Entry 7FJD (electron microscopy, 3.20 A resolution); this record covers chains b and m of the 8 polymer chains in the assembly.

Chain b:
Name: T-cell surface glycoprotein CD3 zeta chain
From: Homo sapiens
UniProt: P20963 (CD3Z_HUMAN); residue numbers follow UniProt; this construct covers 1-164
Sequence (165 residues; numbered 1 to 165; the number before each row is that of its first residue):
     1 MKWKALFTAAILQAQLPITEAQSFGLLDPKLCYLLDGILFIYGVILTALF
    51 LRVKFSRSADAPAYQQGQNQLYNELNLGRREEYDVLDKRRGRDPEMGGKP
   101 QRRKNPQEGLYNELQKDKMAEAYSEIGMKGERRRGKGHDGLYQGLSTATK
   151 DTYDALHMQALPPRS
Disordered / not traced: 1-25, 55-165
Construct notes: expression tag (165)
UniProt features mapped onto this chain:
  - modified residue: Ser-58 (Phosphoserine), Tyr-64 (Phosphotyrosine), Tyr-72 (Phosphotyrosine), Tyr-83 (Phosphotyrosine), Tyr-111 (Phosphotyrosine), Tyr-123 (Phosphotyrosine), Tyr-142 (Phosphotyrosine), Tyr-153 (Phosphotyrosine)
  - mutagenesis: Asp-36 (D36E/L/V: Decreases cell surface expression of IgG Fc receptor complex)

Chain m:
Name: T cell receptor alpha variable 12-3, Possible J 11 gene segment, T cell receptor alpha chain constant
From: Homo sapiens
UniProt: chimeric construct of A0A0B4J271, A0N4Z6, P01848: residues 2-114 from A0A0B4J271 (TVAL3_HUMAN) positions 2-114 (same numbers); residues 116-132 from A0N4Z6 positions 4-20 (UniProt number = residue number - 112); residues 134-273 from P01848 positions 1-140 (UniProt number = residue number - 133)
Sequence (272 residues; row label = number of the first residue in the row):
     2 MKSLRVLLVILWLQLSWVWSQQKEVEQDPGPLSVPEGAIVSLNCTYSNSA
    52 FQYFMWYRQYSRKGPELLMYTYSSGNKEDGRFTAQVDKSSKYISLFIRDS
   102 QPSDSATYLCAMSKGYSTLTFGKGTMLLVSPDIQNPDPAVYQLRDSKSSD
   152 KSVCLFTDFDSQTNVSQSKDSDVYITDKTVLDMRSMDFKSNSAVAWSNKS
   202 DFACANAFNNSIIPEDTFFPSPESSCDVKLVEKSFETDTNLNFQNLSVIG
   252 FRILLLKVAGFNLLMTLRLWSS
Disordered / not traced: 2-27
Disulfides: Cys-45/Cys-111, Cys-155/Cys-205
Construct notes: linker (115, 133)
UniProt features mapped onto this chain:
  - glycosylation (N-linked (GlcNAc...) asparagine): Asn-44, Asn-165, Asn-199, Asn-210, Asn-246
  - region: Cys-227 to Ser-248 (Connecting peptide)

How chain b and chain m interact:
Pairs across the interface (4; chain b residue first):
  Leu-27(b) / Glu-233(m)
  Tyr-33(b) / Arg-253(m)
  Asp-36(b) / Arg-253(m)  salt bridge
  Leu-51(b) / Leu-268(m)  hydrophobic
Interface residues without a listed pair, chain m (6 interface residues in all): Phe-236, Val-249, Trp-271

Overview:
Chain b and chain m form an interface of 4 and 6 residues respectively; the contacts include 1 salt bridge.
Its one salt-bridged contact is Asp-36(b)/Arg-253(m). From UniProt: one mutagenesis site on chain b.
Here chain b is T-cell surface glycoprotein CD3 zeta chain and chain m is T cell receptor alpha variable 12-3,
Possible J 11 gene segment, T cell receptor alpha chain constant, both from Homo sapiens. Entry 7FJD (Cryo-EM
structure of a membrane protein(WT)) was determined by electron microscopy (same publication as 7FJE and
7FJF).
